PDB entry 4L5N | X-ray diffraction, 2.16 A resolution | chains A and C of the 3 polymer chains in the assembly

# Chain A
Name: Uracil-DNA glycosylase
From: Herpes simplex virus type 1
Notes: EC 3.2.2.27
UniProtKB: P10186 (UNG_HHV11); residues 6-244 here correspond to UniProt positions 96-334 (UniProt number = residue number + 90)
Chain sequence (241 residues; each row starts with the number of its first residue):
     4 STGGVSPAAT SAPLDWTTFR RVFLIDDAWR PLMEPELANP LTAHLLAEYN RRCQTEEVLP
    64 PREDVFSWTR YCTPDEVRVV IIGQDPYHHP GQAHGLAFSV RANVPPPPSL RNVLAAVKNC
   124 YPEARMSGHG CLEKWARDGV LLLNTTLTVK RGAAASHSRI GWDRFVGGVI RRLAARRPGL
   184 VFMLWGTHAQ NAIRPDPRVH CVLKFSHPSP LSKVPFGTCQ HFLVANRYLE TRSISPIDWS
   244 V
Disordered / not traced: 4-15
Differences from the reference sequence: expression tag (4-5)
Swiss-Prot annotation at these positions:
  - active site: Asp88 (Proton acceptor)

# Chain C
Name: Early protein GP1B
From: Bacillus phage PZA
UniProtKB: P06948 (VG1B_BPPZA); residue numbers follow UniProt; this construct covers 2-56
Chain sequence (55 residues; numbered 2 to 56; the number before each row is that of its first residue):
     2 VQNDFLDSYD VTMLLQDDNG KQYYEYHKGL SLSDFEVLYG NTVDEIIKLR VDKIS
Disordered / not traced: 2-6
What the authors report for this chain:
  - self-association interface (contacts with another copy of this molecule); pairs are residue here / residue on that copy: Tyr40-Glu37 (hydrogen bond)
  - contacts within the chain: Glu37-Gly41 (backbone contact)
  - mutagenesis - E37Q: unchanged binding to Uracil-DNA glycosylase (chain A)
  - mutagenesis - Y40N: abolished binding to Uracil-DNA glycosylase (chain A)

# Interface between chain A and chain C
Contacting residue pairs (28; chain A residue first):
  Gln87(A) - Asp35(C)  hydrogen bond
  Gln87(A) - Val38(C)
  Tyr90(A) - Asn42(C)
  His91(A) - Glu26(C)  salt bridge
  His91(A) - His28(C)
  His91(A) - Leu39(C)
  His92(A) - Tyr24(C)
  His92(A) - Glu26(C)  salt bridge
  Gln95(A) - Val44(C)
  Pro110(A) - Gly41(C)
  Pro110(A) - Val44(C)  hydrophobic
  Pro111(A) - Gly41(C)
  Pro111(A) - Thr43(C)
  Ser112(A) - Gly41(C)  hydrogen bond (backbone-backbone)
  Gly155(A) - Glu26(C)
  Gly155(A) - His28(C)
  Ala156(A) - His28(C)
  Ala157(A) - His28(C)  hydrogen bond (backbone-side chain)
  Ala157(A) - Leu39(C)  hydrophobic
  Ala158(A) - Leu31(C)  hydrophobic
  Thr190(A) - Ser34(C)
  His191(A) - Asp35(C)  salt bridge
  His210(A) - Val38(C)
  Ser212(A) - Glu37(C)  hydrogen bond (side chain-backbone)
  Pro213(A) - Gly41(C)
  Leu214(A) - Phe36(C)  hydrophobic
  Leu214(A) - Glu37(C)
  Leu214(A) - Tyr40(C)  hydrophobic
Other interface residues (no listed pair), chain C (17 interface residues in all): Tyr27, Asp45
From the paper, about this interface:
  - pairs named by the authors: Gln87(A)-Asp35(C), His191(A)-Ser32(C) (water-mediated contact), Ser212(A)-Glu37(C), Ser215(A)-Glu37(C) (water-mediated contact), Tyr40(C)-Leu214(A)
  - interface residues, chain A: Leu214(A)
  - interface residues, chain C: Glu26(C), Ser32(C), Val38(C), Tyr40(C), Gly41(C), Asn42(C)
  - hot spots on chain C (mutagenesis) - E37D: decreased binding to Uracil-DNA glycosylase (chain A)

# In short
18 residues of chain A and 17 residues of chain C are in contact, with 4 hydrogen bonds and 3 salt bridges.
Among the polar pairs are His91(A)-Glu26(C), His92(A)-Glu26(C) and His191(A)-Asp35(C). The authors report
contacts between Gln87(A) and Asp35(C), Ser212(A) and Glu37(C) and Tyr40(C) and Leu214(A); water-mediated
contacts between His191(A) and Ser32(C) and Ser215(A) and Glu37(C). The paper reports that Y40N of chain C
abolishes binding to Uracil-DNA glycosylase (chain A); interface residues Leu214(A) and Glu26(C) among others;
3 substitutions were tested in all.
Chain A is Uracil-DNA glycosylase (Herpes simplex virus type 1) and chain C is Early protein GP1B (Bacillus
phage PZA); the structure, Crystallographic Structure of HHV-1 Uracil-DNA Glycosylase complexed with the
Bacillus phage PZA inhibitor protein p56, was determined by X-ray diffraction.
